8C21 - chains A and D of the 4 polymer chains in the assembly; structure by electron microscopy, 3.60 A resolution.

Chain A (and D):
Molecule: 5-hydroxytryptamine receptor 3A
Source organism: Mus musculus
Notes: chain D of this document is another copy of the same molecule, construct and numbering; everything in this record applies to it too
UniProtKB: P23979 (5HT3A_MOUSE); the construct has insertions or renumbered stretches relative to UniProt, so the offset changes along the chain: 6-276 = UniProt 32-302; 278-462 = UniProt 303-487
Sequence (538 residues; numbered -75 to 462; the number before each row is that of its first residue; numbers below 1 keep their minus sign (Met-75 is residue -75)):
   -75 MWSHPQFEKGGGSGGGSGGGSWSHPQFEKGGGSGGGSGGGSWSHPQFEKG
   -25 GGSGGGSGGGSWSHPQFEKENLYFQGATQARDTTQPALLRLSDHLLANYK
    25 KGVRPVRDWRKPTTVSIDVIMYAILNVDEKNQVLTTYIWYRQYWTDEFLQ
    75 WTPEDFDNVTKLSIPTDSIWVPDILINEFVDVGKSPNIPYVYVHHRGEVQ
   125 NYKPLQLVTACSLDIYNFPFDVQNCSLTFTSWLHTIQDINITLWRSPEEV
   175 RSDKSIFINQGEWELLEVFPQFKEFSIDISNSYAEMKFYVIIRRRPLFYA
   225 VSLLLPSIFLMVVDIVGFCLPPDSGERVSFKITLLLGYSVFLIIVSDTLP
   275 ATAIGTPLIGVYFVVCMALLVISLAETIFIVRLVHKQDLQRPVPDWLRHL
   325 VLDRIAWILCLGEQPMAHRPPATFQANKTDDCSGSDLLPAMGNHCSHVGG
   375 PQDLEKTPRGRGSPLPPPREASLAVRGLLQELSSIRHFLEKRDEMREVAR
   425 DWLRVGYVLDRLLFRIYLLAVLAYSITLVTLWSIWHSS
Not modelled in the structure: -75 to 7, 312, 314-315, 334-420 (chain D: -75 to 12, 76-84, 106-112, 182-185, 333-420)
Sequence notes: initiating methionine (-75); expression tag (-74 to 5); insertion (277); engineered mutation Ser461 (Tyr486 in P23979)
Disulfide bonds: Cys135-Cys149
What the authors report for this chain:
  - binding site for serotonin: Trp63, Trp156, Phe199, Tyr207

How chain A and chain D interact:
Residue-residue contacts - 27 pairs, chain A then chain D:
  Trp156(A) - Tyr114(D)
  Glu250(A) - Leu244(D)
  Glu250(A) - Phe254(D)
  Val252(A) - Phe254(D)  hydrophobic
  Ser253(A) - Phe254(D)
  Ser253(A) - Thr257(D)
  Ser253(A) - Leu258(D)
  Phe254(A) - Thr257(D)
  Ile256(A) - Phe233(D)
  Ile256(A) - Leu234(D)
  Ile256(A) - Val237(D)  hydrophobic
  Thr257(A) - Thr257(D)  hydrogen bond (side chain-backbone)
  Leu260(A) - Pro230(D)  hydrophobic
  Leu260(A) - Leu234(D)  hydrophobic
  Leu260(A) - Gly261(D)
  Leu260(A) - Phe265(D)  hydrophobic
  Leu260(A) - Ile268(D)
  Ser263(A) - Ser226(D)
  Ser263(A) - Ile268(D)
  Val264(A) - Ile268(D)  hydrophobic
  Ile267(A) - Ser226(D)
  Ile267(A) - Ile268(D)  hydrophobic
  Ile267(A) - Thr272(D)
  Ser270(A) - Phe222(D)
  Ile302(A) - Val237(D)  hydrophobic
  Val305(A) - Val240(D)  hydrophobic
  His309(A) - Leu244(D)
Also at the interface, not in a pair above, chain A (19 interface residues in all): Leu259, Gly261, Val295, Leu298
Also at the interface, not in a pair above, chain D (22 interface residues in all): Val236, Cys243, Leu260, Val264, Ile267, Asp271

Overview:
19 residues of chain A and 22 residues of chain D are in contact; the contacts include 1 hydrogen bond. Its
one hydrogen-bonded contact is Thr257(A)-Thr257(D). The paper reports a binding site for serotonin at
Trp63(A), Trp156(A) and Phe199(A) among others.
Chain A and chain D are both 5-hydroxytryptamine receptor 3A (Mus musculus); the structure, Tetrameric 5-HT3A
receptor in Salipro (holo, asymmetric), was determined by electron microscopy together with 8C1W, 8C1Z and
8C20 from the same study.
